Entry 4UI2 (X-ray diffraction, 3.15 A resolution); this record covers chains A and D of the 4 polymer chains in the assembly.

Chain A:
Name: Neogenin
Organism: Homo sapiens
Notes: fragment: 5th and 6th fn type 3 like domains
UniProt: P97798 (NEO1_MOUSE); residue numbers follow UniProt; this construct covers 883-1133
Chain sequence (264 residues; each row starts with the number of its first residue):
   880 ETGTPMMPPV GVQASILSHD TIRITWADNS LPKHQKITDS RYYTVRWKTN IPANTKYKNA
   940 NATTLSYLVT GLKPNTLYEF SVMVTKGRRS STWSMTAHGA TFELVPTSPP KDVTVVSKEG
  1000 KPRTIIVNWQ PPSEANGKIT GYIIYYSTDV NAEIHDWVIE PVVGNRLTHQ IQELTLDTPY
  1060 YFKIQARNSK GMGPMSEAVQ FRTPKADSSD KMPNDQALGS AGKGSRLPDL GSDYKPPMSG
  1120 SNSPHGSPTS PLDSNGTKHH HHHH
Not modelled in the structure: 880-882, 1084-1143
Construct notes: expression tag (880-882, 1134-1143)
UniProt features mapped onto this chain:
  - glycosylation: Asn-940 (N-linked (GlcNAc...) asparagine)
Covalently attached groups: N-acetylglucosamine (NAG) linked to Asn-940

Chain D:
Name: Repulsive guidance molecule C, rgmc, hemojuvelin
Organism: Homo sapiens
UniProt: Q6NW40 (RGMB_HUMAN); residues 169-410 here = UniProt positions 169-410
Chain sequence (251 residues; row label = number of the first residue in the row):
   169 PHLRTFKDNF QTCKVEGAWP LIDNNYLSVQ VTNVPVVPGS SATATNKITI IFKAHHGCTD
   229 QKVYQAVTDD LPAAFVDGTT SGGDSDAKSL RIVERESGHY VEMHARYIGT TVFVRQVGRY
   289 LTLAIRMPED LAMSYEESQD LQLCVNGCPL SERIDDGQGQ VSAILGHSLP RTSLVQAWPG
   349 YTLETANTQC HEKMPVKDIY FQSCVFDLLT TGDANFTAAA HSALEDVEAL HPRKERWHIF
   409 PSGTKHHHHH H
Not modelled in the structure: 325-419
Construct notes: expression tag (411-419); conflict Gly-225 (Glu in Q6NW40)
UniProt features mapped onto this chain:
  - glycosylation: Asn-383 (N-linked (GlcNAc...) asparagine)
  - mutagenesis: Ala-186 (A186R: Severely impairs interaction with NEO1), Pro-206 (P206N: Introduces a N-linked glycan; changes interaction with NEO1 from a 2:2 to a 1:1 stoichiometry)
Disulfide bonds: Cys-181/Cys-316

Chain A / chain D interface:
Pairs across the interface - 53 pairs, chain A then chain D:
  Asn-929(A) with Pro-240(D); Ala-242(D); Gly-246(D), hydrogen bond (side chain-backbone)
  Ile-930(A) with Pro-240(D), hydrophobic; Ala-242(D), hydrophobic; Phe-243(D); Val-244(D); Gly-246(D)
  Pro-931(A) with Asp-238(D)
  Ala-932(A) with Asp-238(D), hydrogen bond (backbone-side chain); Leu-239(D); Pro-240(D)
  Asn-954(A) with Asp-245(D)
  Thr-955(A) with Asp-245(D)
  Leu-956(A) with Asp-245(D), hydrogen bond (backbone-backbone); Gly-246(D)
  Lys-990(A) with Lys-215(D)
  Asp-991(A) with Ala-186(D); Thr-200(D), hydrogen bond; Lys-215(D), salt bridge
  Thr-993(A) with Glu-184(D); Gly-185(D); Ala-186(D), hydrogen bond (side chain-backbone)
  Lys-997(A) with Asp-308(D), salt bridge
  Glu-998(A) with Pro-317(D); Leu-318(D), hydrogen bond (side chain-backbone); Ser-319(D)
  Ile-1005(A) with Leu-309(D), hydrophobic
  Asn-1007(A) with Ala-186(D), hydrogen bond (side chain-backbone); Pro-188(D); Gln-198(D)
  Trp-1008(A) with Ala-186(D); Gln-198(D), hydrogen bond (backbone-side chain)
  Gln-1009(A) with Gln-198(D), hydrogen bond (side chain-backbone); Val-199(D); Thr-200(D), hydrogen bond; Lys-215(D); Thr-217(D), hydrogen bond
  Pro-1010(A) with Gln-233(D)
  Lys-1017(A) with Gln-229(D)
  Ile-1018(A) with Gln-229(D)
  Asn-1044(A) with Ser-196(D), hydrogen bond (backbone-side chain); Lys-221(D), hydrogen bond (backbone-side chain); Gln-229(D)
  Arg-1045(A) with Asp-191(D), salt bridge; Lys-221(D); Gln-307(D)
  Leu-1046(A) with Gln-198(D), hydrogen bond (backbone-side chain); Ile-219(D), hydrophobic
  Thr-1047(A) with Pro-188(D); Asp-191(D)
  Gln-1049(A) with Ser-306(D), hydrogen bond (side chain-backbone); Asp-308(D)
Interface residues without a listed pair, chain A (26 interface residues in all): Thr-928, Val-995
Interface residues without a listed pair, chain D (33 interface residues in all): Trp-187, Thr-247, Thr-248

Summary:
26 residues of chain A face 33 of chain D across their interface; the contacts include 15 hydrogen bonds and 3
salt bridges. Polar pairs include Asp-991(A)/Lys-215(D), Lys-997(A)/Asp-308(D) and Arg-1045(A)/Asp-191(D).
N-acetylglucosamine is covalently linked to Asn-940(A). From UniProt: 2 mutagenesis sites on chain D.
Here chain A is Neogenin and chain D is Repulsive guidance molecule C, rgmc, hemojuvelin, both from Homo
sapiens. Entry 4UI2 (Crystal structure of the ternary RGMB-BMP2-NEO1 complex) was determined by X-ray
diffraction, deposited together with 4UHY, 4UI0 and 4UI1.
